PDB entry 3WYL | X-ray diffraction, 2.68 A resolution | chain A

Chain A:
Protein: cAMP and cAMP-inhibited cGMP 3', 5'-cyclic phosphodiesterase 10A
Organism: Homo sapiens
Notes: EC 3.1.4.17, 3.1.4.35; fragment: Catalytic domain
Reference sequence: Q9Y233 (PDE10_HUMAN); residues 442-779 here = UniProt positions 442-779
Sequence (338 residues; each row starts with the number of its first residue):
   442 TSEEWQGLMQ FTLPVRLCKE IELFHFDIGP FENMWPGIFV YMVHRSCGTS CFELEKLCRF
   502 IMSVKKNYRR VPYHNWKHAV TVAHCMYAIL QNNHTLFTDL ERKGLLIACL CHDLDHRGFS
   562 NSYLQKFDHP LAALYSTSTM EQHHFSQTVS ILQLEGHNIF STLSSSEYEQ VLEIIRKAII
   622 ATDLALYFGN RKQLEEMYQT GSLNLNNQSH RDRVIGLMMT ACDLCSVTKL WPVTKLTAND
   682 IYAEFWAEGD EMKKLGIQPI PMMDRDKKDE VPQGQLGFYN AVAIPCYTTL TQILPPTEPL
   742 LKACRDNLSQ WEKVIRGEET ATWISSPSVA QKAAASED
Disordered / not traced: 442-444, 760-779
Ion coordination: Zn2+: His519, His553, Asp554, Asp664; Mg2+ near Asp554 (its only coordinating residue here)
Residues lining bound ligands: 5-methoxy-3- (3KB; 5-methoxy-3-(1-phenyl-1H-pyrazol-5-yl)-1-[3-(trifluoromethyl)phenyl]pyridazin-4(1H)-one): Tyr514, His515, Leu625, Asp664, Leu665, Ser667, Val668, Ile682, Tyr683, Phe686, Met703, Gly715, Gln716, Phe719

Summary:
Ligands of chain A: 5-methoxy-3-. The Zn2+ site is built by His519, His553, Asp554 and Asp664.
Chain A is cAMP and cAMP-inhibited cGMP 3', 5'-cyclic phosphodiesterase 10A (Homo sapiens); the structure,
Crystal structure of the catalytic domain of PDE10A complexed with
5-methoxy-3-(1-phenyl-1H-pyrazol-5-yl)-1-(3-(trifluoromethyl)phenyl)pyridazin-4(1H)-one, was determined by
X-ray diffraction, deposited together with 3WYK and 3WYM.
